PDB entry 2UZ6 | X-ray diffraction, 2.40 A resolution | chains B and L of the 10 polymer chains in the assembly

[Chain B]
Molecule: Soluble acetylcholine receptor
Organism: Aplysia californica
UniProt: Q8WSF8 (Q8WSF8_APLCA); residues 1-217 here correspond to UniProt positions 20-236 (UniProt number = residue number + 19)
Chain sequence (217 residues; row label = number of the first residue in the row):
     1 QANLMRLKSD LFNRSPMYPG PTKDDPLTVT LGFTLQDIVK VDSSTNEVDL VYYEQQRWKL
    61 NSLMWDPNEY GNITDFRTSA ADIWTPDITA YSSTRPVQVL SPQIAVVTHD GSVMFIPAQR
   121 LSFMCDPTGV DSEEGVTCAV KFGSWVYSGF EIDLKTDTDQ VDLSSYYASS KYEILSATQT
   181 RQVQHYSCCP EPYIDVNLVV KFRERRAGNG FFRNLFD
Disordered / not traced: 206-217
Differences from the reference sequence: conflict Val41 (Ala60 in Q8WSF8), Val136 (Ala155 in Q8WSF8)
Disulfide bonds: Cys125-Cys138, Cys188-Cys189

[Chain L]
Molecule: Alpha-conotoxin txia(a10l)
Chain sequence (17 residues; each row starts with the number of its first residue):
     1 GCCSRPPCIL NNPDLCX
Modified positions: NH2 (amino group) at position 17
Disulfide bonds: Cys2-Cys8, Cys3-Cys16

[Interface between chain B and chain L]
Residue-residue contacts (25; chain B residue first):
  Tyr91(B) - Arg5(L)
  Tyr91(B) - Pro6(L)  hydrophobic
  Tyr91(B) - Pro7(L)
  Lys141(B) - Arg5(L)
  Ser144(B) - Pro7(L)
  Trp145(B) - Pro6(L)  hydrophobic
  Trp145(B) - Pro7(L)
  Val146(B) - Pro7(L)
  Val146(B) - Leu10(L)  hydrophobic
  Tyr147(B) - Pro7(L)
  Ser148(B) - Asn11(L)
  Tyr186(B) - Gly1(L)  hydrogen bond (side chain-backbone)
  Tyr186(B) - Cys2(L)
  Tyr186(B) - Arg5(L)  hydrogen bond
  Cys188(B) - Cys2(L)  hydrophobic
  Cys189(B) - Cys2(L)  hydrophobic
  Cys189(B) - Asn12(L)  hydrogen bond
  Glu191(B) - Asn11(L)
  Glu191(B) - Asn12(L)  hydrogen bond
  Tyr193(B) - Arg5(L)
  Tyr193(B) - Pro7(L)
  Tyr193(B) - Cys8(L)  hydrophobic
  Tyr193(B) - Asn11(L)  hydrogen bond
  Tyr193(B) - Asn12(L)
  Asp195(B) - Arg5(L)  salt bridge
Other interface residues (no listed pair), chain B (14 interface residues in all): Gln184

[In short]
14 residues of chain B face 9 of chain L across their interface, with 5 hydrogen bonds and 1 salt bridge.
Among the polar pairs are Asp195(B)-Arg5(L), Tyr186(B)-Gly1(L) and Tyr186(B)-Arg5(L).
Chain B is Soluble acetylcholine receptor (Aplysia californica) and chain L is Alpha-conotoxin txia(a10l); the
structure, AChBP-targeted a-conotoxin correlates distinct binding orientations with nAChR subtype selectivity,
was determined by X-ray diffraction.
